1SC5 - chains A and B; structure by X-ray diffraction, 3.26 A resolution.

== Chain A ==
Protein: RNA polymerase sigma factor FliA
From: Aquifex aeolicus
UniProt: O67268 (O67268_AQUAE); residues 1-236 here = UniProt positions 1-236
Amino-acid sequence (239 residues; row label = number of the first residue in the row; numbers below 1 keep their minus sign (Gly-2 is residue -2)):
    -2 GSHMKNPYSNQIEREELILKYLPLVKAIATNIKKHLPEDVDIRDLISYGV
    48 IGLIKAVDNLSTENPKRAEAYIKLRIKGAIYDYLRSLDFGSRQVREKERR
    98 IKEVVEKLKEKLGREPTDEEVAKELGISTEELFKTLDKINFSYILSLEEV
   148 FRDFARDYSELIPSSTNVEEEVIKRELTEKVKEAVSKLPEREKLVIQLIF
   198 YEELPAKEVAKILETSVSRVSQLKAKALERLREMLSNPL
Not modelled in the structure: -2 to 1, 164-167, 234-236
Construct notes: cloning artifact (-2 to 0)

== Chain B ==
Protein: anti-sigma factor FlgM
From: Aquifex aeolicus
UniProt: O66683 (O66683_AQUAE); residues 1-88 here = UniProt positions 1-88
Amino-acid sequence (88 residues; numbered 1 to 88; the number before each row is that of its first residue):
     1 MVNRIELSRLIGLLLETEKRKNTEQKESGTNKIEDKVTLSKIAQELSKND
    51 VEEKDLEKKVKELKEKIEKGEYEVSDEKVVKGLIEFFT
Not modelled in the structure: 1-2, 18-31

== How chain A and chain B interact ==
Pairs across the interface (55; chain A residue first):
  Arg11(A) - Leu15(B)
  Glu12(A) - Gly12(B)
  Glu13(A) - Arg4(B)  salt bridge
  Ile15(A) - Ile11(B)  hydrophobic
  Leu16(A) - Arg4(B)
  Leu16(A) - Ser8(B)
  Leu16(A) - Ile11(B)  hydrophobic
  Leu19(A) - Leu7(B)  hydrophobic
  Leu19(A) - Ile11(B)  hydrophobic
  Leu19(A) - Leu46(B)  hydrophobic
  Lys23(A) - Leu46(B)  hydrogen bond (side chain-backbone)
  Lys23(A) - Asn49(B)
  Asn28(A) - Phe86(B)
  His32(A) - Phe86(B)
  Arg40(A) - Ala43(B)
  Arg40(A) - Gln44(B)  hydrogen bond
  Ile43(A) - Ala43(B)  hydrophobic
  Ile43(A) - Leu46(B)  hydrophobic
  Ser44(A) - Leu39(B)
  Ser44(A) - Ala43(B)
  Val47(A) - Leu39(B)  hydrophobic
  Ile48(A) - Leu39(B)  hydrophobic
  Ile51(A) - Leu14(B)  hydrophobic
  Ile51(A) - Leu15(B)  hydrophobic
  Lys74(A) - Glu85(B)  hydrogen bond (side chain-backbone)
  Lys74(A) - Phe86(B)  hydrogen bond (side chain-backbone)
  Lys74(A) - Thr88(B)
  Tyr78(A) - Phe86(B)
  Ile141(A) - Phe87(B)
  Leu144(A) - Phe87(B)  hydrophobic
  Glu145(A) - Phe87(B)
  Phe148(A) - Ile84(B)  hydrophobic
  Phe148(A) - Phe87(B)  hydrophobic
  Phe148(A) - Thr88(B)
  Thr175(A) - Val80(B)
  Val178(A) - Val80(B)  hydrophobic
  Lys179(A) - Val80(B)
  Val182(A) - Asp76(B)
  Val182(A) - Val80(B)  hydrophobic
  Ser183(A) - Asp76(B)  hydrogen bond (backbone-side chain)
  Gln194(A) - Tyr72(B)  hydrogen bond
  Gln194(A) - Glu73(B)  hydrogen bond (side chain-backbone)
  Gln194(A) - Val74(B)
  Gln194(A) - Ser75(B)
  Gln194(A) - Lys78(B)
  Gln194(A) - Val79(B)  hydrogen bond (side chain-backbone)
  Phe197(A) - Gly82(B)
  Phe197(A) - Phe86(B)  hydrophobic
  Phe197(A) - Phe87(B)  hydrophobic
  Tyr198(A) - Tyr72(B)
  Tyr198(A) - Lys78(B)  hydrogen bond
  Tyr198(A) - Lys81(B)
  Tyr198(A) - Gly82(B)
  Glu199(A) - Tyr72(B)  hydrogen bond
  Leu228(A) - Leu83(B)  hydrophobic
Other interface residues (no listed pair), chain A (35 interface residues in all): Ile39, Ile193, Leu195, Ile209
Other interface residues (no listed pair), chain B (32 interface residues in all): Ser40, Ile42, Ser47, Lys64

== Summary ==
35 residues of chain A and 32 residues of chain B are in contact, with 10 hydrogen bonds and 1 salt bridge.
Polar pairs include Glu13(A)-Arg4(B), Lys23(A)-Leu46(B) and Arg40(A)-Gln44(B).
Here chain A is RNA polymerase sigma factor FliA and chain B is anti-sigma factor FlgM, both from Aquifex
aeolicus. Entry 1SC5 (Sigma-28(FliA)/FlgM complex) was determined by X-ray diffraction, deposited together
with 1RP3.
